Entry 3CCU (X-ray diffraction, 2.80 A resolution); this record covers chains C and 0 of the 31 polymer chains in the assembly.

== Chain C ==
Name: 50S ribosomal protein L4P
From: Haloarcula marismortui
Reference sequence: P12735 (RL4_HALMA); residue numbers follow UniProt; this construct covers 1-246
Chain sequence (246 residues; numbered 1 to 246; the number before each row is that of its first residue):
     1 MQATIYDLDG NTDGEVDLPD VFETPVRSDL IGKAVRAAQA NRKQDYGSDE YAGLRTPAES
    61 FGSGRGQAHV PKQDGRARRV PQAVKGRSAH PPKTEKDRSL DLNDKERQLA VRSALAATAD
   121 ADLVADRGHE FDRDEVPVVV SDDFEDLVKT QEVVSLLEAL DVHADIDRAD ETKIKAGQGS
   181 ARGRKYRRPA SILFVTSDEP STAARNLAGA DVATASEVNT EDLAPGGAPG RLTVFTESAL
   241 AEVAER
Metal / ion sites: Na+ site 1: Asp45, Thr94, Lys96; Na+ site 2: Arg55 (shared with G464(0), G475(0) of chain 0)

== Chain 0 ==
Molecule: 23S ribosomal RNA
From: Haloarcula marismortui
Notes: engineered mutation(s): G2099A, G2482C
Sequence (2923 nucleotides; row label = number of the first residue in the row):
     1 GUUGGCUACU AUGCCAGCUG GUGGAUUGCU CGGCUCAGGC GCUGAUGAAG GACGUGCCAA
    61 GCUGCGAUAA GCUGUGGGGA GCCGCACGGA GGCGAAGAAC CACAGAUUUC CGAAUGAGAA
   121 UCUCUCUAAC AAUUGCUUCG CGCAAUGAGG AACCCCGAGA ACUGAAACAU CUCAGUAUCG
   181 GGAGGAACAG AAAACGCAAC GUGAUGUCGU UAGUAACCGC GAGUGAACGC GAUACAGCCC
   241 AAACCGAAGC CCUCACGGGC AAUGUGGUGU CAGGGCUACC UCUCAUCAGC CGACCGUCUU
   301 CACGAAGUCU CUUGGAAUAG AGCGUGAUAC AGGGUGACAA CCCCGUACUG AAGACCAGUA
   361 CGCUGUGCGG UAGUGCCAGA GUAGCGGGGG UUGGAUAUCC CUCGCGAAUA ACGCAGGCAU
   421 CGACUGCGAA GGCUAAACAC AACCUGAGAC CGAUAGUGAA CAAGUAGUGU GAACGAACGC
   481 UGCAAAGUAC CCUCAGAAGG GAGGCGAAAU AGAGCAUGAA AUCAGUUGGC GAUCGAGCGA
   541 CAGGGCAUAC AAGGUCCCUU GACGAAUGAC CGAGACGCGA GUCUCCAGUA AGACUCACGG
   601 GAAGCCGAUG UUCUGUCGUA CGUUUUGAAA AACGAGCCAG GGAGUGUGUC UGUAUGGCAA
   661 GUCUAACCGG AGUAUCCGGG GAGGCACAGG GAAACCGACA UGGCCGCAGG GCUUUGCCCG
   721 AGGGCCGCCG UCUUCAAGGG CGGGGAGCCA UGUGGACACG ACCCGAAUCC GGACGAUCUA
   781 CGCAUGGACA AGAUGAAGCG UGCCGAAAGG CACGUGGAAG UCUGUUAGAG UUGGUGUCCU
   841 ACAAUACCCU CUCGUGAUCU AUGUGUAGGG GUGAAAGGCC CAUCGAGUCC GGCAACAGCU
   901 GGUUCCAAUC GAAACAUGUC GAAGCAUGAC CUCCGCCGAG GUAGUCUGUG AGGUAGAGCG
   961 ACCGAUUGGU GUGUCCGCCU CCGAGAGGAG UCGGCACACC UGUCAAACUC CAAACUUACA
  1021 GACGCUGUUU GACGCGGGGA UUCCGGUGCG CGGGGUAAGC CUGUGUACCA GGAGGGGAAC
  1081 AACCCAGAGA UAGGUUAAGG UCCCCAAGUG UGGAUUAAGU GUAAUCCUCU GAAGGUGGUC
  1141 UCGAGCCCUA GACAGCCGGG AGGUGAGCUU AGAAGCAGCU ACCCUCUAAG AAAAGCGUAA
  1201 CAGCUUACCG GCCGAGGUUU GAGGCGCCCA AAAUGAUCGG GACUCAAAUC CACCACCGAG
  1261 ACCUGUCCGU ACCACUCAUA CUGGUAAUCG AGUAGAUUGG CGCUCUAAUU GGAUGGAAGC
  1321 AGGGGCGAGA GCUCCUGUGG ACCGAUUAGU GACGAAAAUC CUGGCCAUAG UAGCAGCGAU
  1381 AGUCGGGUGA GAACCCCGAC GGCCUAAUGG AUAAGGGUUC CUCAGCACUG CUGAUCAGCU
  1441 GAGGGUUAGC CGGUCCUAAG UCUCACCGCA ACUCGACUGA GACGAAAUGG GAAACAGGUU
  1501 AAUAUUCCUG UGCCAUCAUG CAGUGAAAGU UGACGCCCUG GGGUCGAUCA CGCCGGGCAU
  1561 UCGCCCGGUC GAACCGUCCA ACUCCGUGGA AGCCGUAAUG GCAGGAAGCG GACGAACGGC
  1621 GGCAUAGGGA AACGUGAUUC AACCUGGGGC CCAUGAAAAG ACGAGCAUGA UGUCCGUACC
  1681 GAGAACCGAC ACAGGUGUCC AUGGCGGCGA AAGCCAAGGC CUGUCGGGAG CAACCAACGU
  1741 UAGGGAAUUC GGCAAGUUAG UCCCGUACCU UCGGAAGAAG GGAUGCCUGC UCCGGAACGG
  1801 AGCAGGUCGC AGUGACUCGG AAGCUCGGAC UGUCUAGUAA CAACAUAGGU GACCGCAAAU
  1861 CCGCAAGGAC UCGUACGGUC ACUGAAUCCU GCCCAGUGCA GGUAUCUGAA CACCUCGUAC
  1921 AAGAGGACGA AGGACCUGUC AACGGCGGGG GUAACUAUGA CCCUCUUAAG GUAGCGUAGU
  1981 ACCUUGCCGC AUCAGUAGCG GCUUGCAUGA AUGGAUUAAC CAGAGCUUCA CUGUCCCAAC
  2041 GUUGGGCCCG GUGAACUGUA CAUUCCAGUG CGGAGUCUGG AGACACCCAG GGGGAAGCAA
  2101 AGACCCUAUG GAGCUUUACU GCAGGCUGUC GCUGAGACGU GGUCGCCGAU GUGCAGCAUA
  2161 GGUAGGAGUC GUUACAGAGG UACCCGCGCU AGCGGGCCAC CCAGACAACA GUGAAAUACU
  2221 ACCCGUCGGU GACUGCGACU CUCACUCCGG GAGGAGGACA CCGAUAGCCG GGCAGUUUGA
  2281 CUGGGGCGGU ACGCGCUCGA AAAGAUAUCG AGCGCGCCCU AUGGUCAUCU CAGCCGGGAC
  2341 AGAGACCCGG CGAAGAGUGC AAGAGCAAAA GAUGACUUGA CAGUGUUCUU CCCAACGAGG
  2401 AACGCUGACG CGAAAGCGUG GUCUAGCGAA CCAAUUAGCC UGCUUGAUGC GGGCAAUUGA
  2461 UGACAGAAAA GCUACCCUAG GCAUAACAGA GUCGUCACUC GCAAGAGCAC AUAUCGACCG
  2521 AGUGGCUUGC UACCUCGAUG UCGGUUCCCU CCAUCCUGCC CGUGCAGAAG CGGGCAAGGG
  2581 UGAGGUUGUU CGCCUAUUAA AGGAGGUCGU GAGCUGGGUU UAGACCGUCG UGAGACAGGU
  2641 CGGCUGCUAU CUACUGGGUG UGUAAUGGUG UCUGACAAGA ACGACCGUAU AGUACGAGAG
  2701 GAACUACGGU UGGUGGCCAC UGGUGUACCG GUUGUUCGAG AGAGCACGUG CCGGGUAGCC
  2761 ACGCCACACG GGGUAAGAGC UGAACGCAUC UAAGCUCGAA ACCCACUUGG AAAAGAGACA
  2821 CCGCCGAGGU CCCGCGUACA AGACGCGGUC GAUAGACUCG GGGUGUGCGC GUCGAGGUAA
  2881 CGAGACGUUA AGCCCACGAG CACUAACAGA CCAAAGCCAU CAU
Disordered / not traced: 1-9, 126-127, 715, 971-998, 1560, 1952-1963, 2137-2236, 2339-2343, 2665-2666, 2915-2923
Modified residues: 1MA (6-hydro-1-methyladenosine-5'-monophosphate) at position 628, OMU (o2'-methyluridine 5'-monophosphate) at position 2587, OMG (o2'-methylguanosine-5'-monophosphate) at position 2588, UR3 (3-methyluridine-5'-monophoshate) at position 2619, PSU (pseudouridine-5'-monophosphate) at position 2621
Metal / ion sites: Na+ site 1 near U12 (its only coordinating residue here); Mg2+ site 1 near G28 (its only coordinating residue here); Na+ site 2: C40, G41, C443; Na+ site 3 near G56 (its only coordinating residue here); Na+ site 4: G66, U108; Sr2+ site 1: C85, A86, C87 (shared with 1 residue of chain T); Mg2+ site 2 near U115 (its only coordinating residue here); Na+ site 5: C130, U146; Na+ site 6: C141, G142; Sr2+ site 2: G147, A183 (shared with 1 residue of chain M); Mg2+ site 3: C162, U2276; K+ site 1: C162, U163, U172; 57 more Na+ sites not listed; 70 more Mg2+ sites not listed; 62 more Sr2+ sites not listed; 1 more K+ sites not listed

== Chain C / chain 0 interface ==
Contacting residue pairs - 228 pairs, chain C then chain 0:
  Arg27(C) - G656(0)  hydrogen bond to the phosphate
  Arg27(C) - G657(0)  salt bridge to the phosphate
  Leu30(C) - G656(0)  sugar contact
  Lys33(C) - A750(0)  base contact
  Arg36(C) - A1348(0)  hydrogen bond to the sugar
  Arg36(C) - G1349(0)  salt bridge to the phosphate
  Ala38(C) - U675(0)  hydrogen bond to the sugar
  Ala38(C) - C676(0)  phosphate contact
  Gln39(C) - A1307(0)  hydrogen bond to the sugar
  Ala40(C) - A449(0)  base contact
  Asn41(C) - U675(0)  sugar contact
  Asn41(C) - C676(0)  hydrogen bond to the phosphate
  Arg42(C) - U675(0)  hydrogen bond to the sugar
  Lys43(C) - A449(0)  base contact
  Lys43(C) - U1306(0)  sugar contact
  Gln44(C) - C36(0)  base contact
  Gln44(C) - A447(0)  hydrogen bond to the sugar
  Gln44(C) - G448(0)  hydrogen bond to the sugar
  Gln44(C) - A449(0)  hydrogen bond to the phosphate
  Gln44(C) - A674(0)  hydrogen bond to the base
  Asp45(C) - U35(0)  hydrogen bond to the sugar
  Asp45(C) - C36(0)  sugar contact
  Tyr46(C) - U35(0)  sugar contact
  Tyr46(C) - C450(0)  sugar contact
  Tyr46(C) - A1352(0)  hydrogen bond to the phosphate
  Gly47(C) - C34(0)  hydrogen bond to the sugar
  Gly47(C) - U35(0)  sugar contact
  Ser48(C) - C34(0)  sugar contact
  Ser48(C) - U457(0)  phosphate contact
  Ser48(C) - A1352(0)  base contact
  Asp49(C) - C34(0)  phosphate contact
  Asp49(C) - U35(0)  phosphate contact
  Asp49(C) - U457(0)  hydrogen bond to the phosphate
  Tyr51(C) - G458(0)  phosphate contact
  Ala52(C) - U457(0)  phosphate contact
  Ala52(C) - G458(0)  phosphate contact
  Gly53(C) - G458(0)  hydrogen bond to the phosphate
  Leu54(C) - A894(0)  base contact
  Arg55(C) - U457(0)  hydrogen bond to the phosphate
  Arg55(C) - G458(0)  salt bridge to the phosphate
  Arg55(C) - G475(0)  phosphate contact
  Thr56(C) - G475(0)  hydrogen bond to the phosphate
  Pro57(C) - C474(0)  phosphate contact
  Pro57(C) - G475(0)  phosphate contact
  Pro57(C) - C890(0)  phosphate contact
  Pro57(C) - G891(0)  phosphate contact
  Ser60(C) - G765(0)  phosphate contact
  Ser60(C) - A766(0)  hydrogen bond to the phosphate
  Gly62(C) - A766(0)  phosphate contact
  Ser63(C) - U1359(0)  base contact
  Ser63(C) - A2101(0)  sugar contact
  Ser63(C) - A2479(0)  phosphate contact
  Gly64(C) - A2100(0)  hydrogen bond to the phosphate
  Gly64(C) - A2101(0)  hydrogen bond to the phosphate
  Arg65(C) - A2100(0)  phosphate contact
  Arg65(C) - A2101(0)  hydrogen bond to the phosphate
  Gly66(C) - U1359(0)  base contact
  Gly66(C) - A2100(0)  phosphate contact
  Gly66(C) - A2101(0)  hydrogen bond to the phosphate
  Gln67(C) - U1359(0)  hydrogen bond to the base
  Gln67(C) - A2101(0)  phosphate contact
  Ala68(C) - U1359(0)  phosphate contact
  Ala68(C) - C1360(0)  phosphate contact
  Ala68(C) - C1361(0)  phosphate contact
  His69(C) - C764(0)  sugar contact
  His69(C) - G765(0)  hydrogen bond to the sugar
  His69(C) - A766(0)  phosphate contact
  His69(C) - U1359(0)  hydrogen bond to the base
  Val70(C) - C1360(0)  sugar contact
  Val70(C) - C1361(0)  sugar contact
  Pro71(C) - G765(0)  phosphate contact
  Gln73(C) - C474(0)  hydrogen bond to the sugar
  Gln73(C) - G475(0)  phosphate contact
  Asp74(C) - C474(0)  hydrogen bond to the sugar
  Asp74(C) - G475(0)  sugar contact
  Arg76(C) - A476(0)  sugar contact
  Arg76(C) - U1362(0)  hydrogen bond to the phosphate
  Arg76(C) - G1363(0)  salt bridge to the phosphate
  Ala77(C) - C1361(0)  phosphate contact
  Ala77(C) - U1362(0)  hydrogen bond to the phosphate
  Arg78(C) - A476(0)  salt bridge to the phosphate
  Val80(C) - C764(0)  phosphate contact
  Val80(C) - G765(0)  phosphate contact
  Pro81(C) - G642(0)  sugar contact
  Pro81(C) - C763(0)  phosphate contact
  Pro81(C) - C764(0)  sugar contact
  Gln82(C) - G641(0)  hydrogen bond to the base
  Gln82(C) - G642(0)  sugar contact
  Gln82(C) - C764(0)  hydrogen bond to the sugar
  Gln82(C) - A1358(0)  base contact
  Gln82(C) - C1360(0)  hydrogen bond to the sugar
  Gln82(C) - C1361(0)  sugar contact
  Ala83(C) - C1361(0)  sugar contact
  Val84(C) - U454(0)  base contact
  Val84(C) - A455(0)  phosphate contact
  Val84(C) - G640(0)  base contact
  Val84(C) - C1361(0)  hydrogen bond to the sugar
  Val84(C) - U1362(0)  sugar contact
  Lys85(C) - A455(0)  hydrogen bond to the phosphate
  Lys85(C) - G458(0)  hydrogen bond to the phosphate
  Lys85(C) - A459(0)  salt bridge to the phosphate
  Lys85(C) - A476(0)  phosphate contact
  Lys85(C) - A477(0)  salt bridge to the phosphate
  Arg87(C) - C763(0)  phosphate contact
  Arg87(C) - C764(0)  salt bridge to the phosphate
  Arg87(C) - A894(0)  hydrogen bond to the base
  Ser88(C) - A1352(0)  hydrogen bond to the base
  Ala89(C) - A643(0)  sugar contact
  His90(C) - A643(0)  phosphate contact
  His90(C) - G644(0)  phosphate contact
  His90(C) - U645(0)  sugar contact
  His90(C) - C762(0)  hydrogen bond to the sugar
  His90(C) - C763(0)  phosphate contact
  His90(C) - A1352(0)  sugar contact
  Pro91(C) - A1352(0)  sugar contact
  Pro92(C) - A1352(0)  base contact
  Lys93(C) - U645(0)  hydrogen bond to the base
  Lys93(C) - G646(0)  sugar contact
  Thr94(C) - U35(0)  hydrogen bond to the phosphate
  Glu95(C) - G646(0)  sugar contact
  Glu95(C) - U647(0)  sugar contact
  Lys96(C) - G646(0)  salt bridge to the phosphate
  Lys96(C) - U647(0)  phosphate contact
  Lys96(C) - G1351(0)  salt bridge to the phosphate
  Asp97(C) - U647(0)  hydrogen bond to the phosphate
  Leu100(C) - U751(0)  phosphate contact
  Asp101(C) - A750(0)  hydrogen bond to the sugar
  Asp101(C) - U751(0)  hydrogen bond to the phosphate
  Leu102(C) - U664(0)  phosphate contact
  Asn103(C) - G656(0)  base contact
  Asn103(C) - G657(0)  base contact
  Asn103(C) - C663(0)  sugar contact
  Asn103(C) - U664(0)  phosphate contact
  Asn103(C) - C749(0)  hydrogen bond to the sugar
  Asn103(C) - A750(0)  sugar contact
  Asp104(C) - U664(0)  hydrogen bond to the phosphate
  Lys105(C) - G657(0)  sugar contact
  Lys105(C) - C658(0)  hydrogen bond to the sugar
  Lys105(C) - U662(0)  salt bridge to the phosphate
  Lys105(C) - C663(0)  salt bridge to the phosphate
  Glu106(C) - G656(0)  hydrogen bond to the sugar
  Glu106(C) - G657(0)  sugar contact
  Arg107(C) - C677(0)  salt bridge to the phosphate
  Arg107(C) - G678(0)  salt bridge to the phosphate
  Gln108(C) - G678(0)  hydrogen bond to the phosphate
  Leu109(C) - G657(0)  phosphate contact
  Arg127(C) - A1308(0)  hydrogen bond to the phosphate
  Arg127(C) - U1309(0)  salt bridge to the phosphate
  Gly128(C) - U1310(0)  phosphate contact
  Val148(C) - U328(0)  sugar contact
  Lys149(C) - A327(0)  salt bridge to the phosphate
  Lys149(C) - U328(0)  salt bridge to the phosphate
  Thr150(C) - A327(0)  sugar contact
  Thr150(C) - U328(0)  hydrogen bond to the phosphate
  Thr150(C) - A329(0)  phosphate contact
  Gln151(C) - G326(0)  phosphate contact
  Gln151(C) - A327(0)  phosphate contact
  Val154(C) - A327(0)  base contact
  Arg168(C) - U1309(0)  salt bridge to the phosphate
  Arg168(C) - U1310(0)  salt bridge to the phosphate
  Asp170(C) - C330(0)  hydrogen bond to the base
  Thr172(C) - A339(0)  phosphate contact
  Lys173(C) - U1309(0)  base contact
  Lys173(C) - U1310(0)  hydrogen bond to the base
  Lys173(C) - G1311(0)  base contact
  Lys173(C) - G1344(0)  hydrogen bond to the base
  Ile174(C) - C338(0)  sugar contact
  Ile174(C) - C1342(0)  base contact
  Ile174(C) - C1343(0)  hydrogen bond to the base
  Lys175(C) - U1306(0)  salt bridge to the phosphate
  Lys175(C) - A1307(0)  salt bridge to the phosphate
  Lys175(C) - C1343(0)  phosphate contact
  Ala176(C) - C1343(0)  phosphate contact
  Ala176(C) - G1344(0)  phosphate contact
  Gly177(C) - C1305(0)  phosphate contact
  Gly177(C) - C1343(0)  hydrogen bond to the phosphate
  Gln178(C) - C29(0)  phosphate contact
  Gln178(C) - G452(0)  hydrogen bond to the sugar
  Gln178(C) - C1305(0)  hydrogen bond to the phosphate
  Gly179(C) - C1305(0)  phosphate contact
  Gly179(C) - U1306(0)  phosphate contact
  Ala181(C) - U30(0)  phosphate contact
  Arg182(C) - C450(0)  salt bridge to the phosphate
  Arg182(C) - C451(0)  salt bridge to the phosphate
  Arg182(C) - G452(0)  hydrogen bond to the base
  Arg184(C) - G448(0)  hydrogen bond to the sugar
  Arg184(C) - A449(0)  hydrogen bond to the phosphate
  Arg184(C) - C450(0)  salt bridge to the phosphate
  Arg184(C) - C1305(0)  hydrogen bond to the phosphate
  Arg184(C) - U1306(0)  salt bridge to the phosphate
  Lys185(C) - G333(0)  phosphate contact
  Tyr186(C) - G332(0)  phosphate contact
  Tyr186(C) - G333(0)  phosphate contact
  Tyr186(C) - A339(0)  hydrogen bond to the phosphate
  Arg187(C) - A1308(0)  salt bridge to the phosphate
  Arg187(C) - U1309(0)  salt bridge to the phosphate
  Arg187(C) - U1310(0)  base contact
  Arg188(C) - C330(0)  base contact
  Pro189(C) - U1309(0)  phosphate contact
  Ala190(C) - U1309(0)  hydrogen bond to the phosphate
  Pro200(C) - G672(0)  base contact
  Thr202(C) - U328(0)  sugar contact
  Arg205(C) - U328(0)  phosphate contact
  Arg205(C) - A329(0)  salt bridge to the phosphate
  Arg205(C) - A347(0)  hydrogen bond to the sugar
  Asn206(C) - G326(0)  base contact
  Asn206(C) - A327(0)  hydrogen bond to the base
  Asn206(C) - A329(0)  phosphate contact
  Asn206(C) - C330(0)  hydrogen bond to the base
  Ala208(C) - C330(0)  base contact
  Ala213(C) - G672(0)  base contact
  Thr214(C) - G672(0)  hydrogen bond to the base
  Ser216(C) - C677(0)  hydrogen bond to the sugar
  Glu217(C) - G670(0)  hydrogen bond to the base
  Glu217(C) - A671(0)  hydrogen bond to the sugar
  Glu217(C) - G672(0)  base contact
  Glu217(C) - C676(0)  base contact
  Glu217(C) - C677(0)  sugar contact
  Val218(C) - G672(0)  hydrogen bond to the base
  Asn219(C) - G672(0)  base contact
  Asn219(C) - C676(0)  hydrogen bond to the sugar
  Asp222(C) - G672(0)  hydrogen bond to the base
  Pro225(C) - A1308(0)  sugar contact
  Gly226(C) - A1307(0)  sugar contact
  Gly226(C) - A1308(0)  sugar contact
  Ala228(C) - A1308(0)  sugar contact
  Arg246(C) - C677(0)  hydrogen bond to the phosphate
  Arg246(C) - G678(0)  salt bridge to the phosphate
Also at the interface, not in a pair above, chain C (120 interface residues in all): Asp29, Ala37, Phe61, Lys72, Gly75, Arg79, Val111, Gly183, Ala203, Leu207, Val212, Glu221
Also at the interface, not in a pair above, chain 0 (95 interface residues in all): C348, G456, G467, G680, G752, G760, A761, A767, A1345

== In short ==
Chain C and chain 0 form an interface of 120 and 95 residues respectively; the contacts include 74 hydrogen
bonds and 29 salt bridges. Among the polar pairs are Gln44(C)-A674(0), Gln67(C)-U1359(0) and
His69(C)-U1359(0). Asp45(C), Thr94(C) and Lys96(C) form the Na+ site 1.
Chain C is 50S ribosomal protein L4P and chain 0 is 23S ribosomal RNA, both from Haloarcula marismortui; the
structure, Structure of Anisomycin resistant 50S Ribosomal Subunit: 23S rRNA mutation G2482C, was determined
by X-ray diffraction together with 3CC2, 3CC4, 3CC7, 3CCE, 3CCJ, 3CCL and 6 further entries from the same
study.
